PDB entry 8J1V | electron microscopy, 3.01 A resolution | chains A and E of the 9 polymer chains in the assembly

Chain A (and E):
Molecule: Spike protein S2'
Source organism: Severe acute respiratory syndrome coronavirus 2
Notes: chain E of this document is another copy of the same molecule, construct and numbering; everything in this record applies to it too
Reference sequence: P0DTC2 (SPIKE_SARS2); aligned to UniProt positions 25-1139 over residues 27-1141 (the alignment contains insertions or deletions, so no single offset holds)
Chain sequence (1115 residues; row label = number of the first residue in the row):
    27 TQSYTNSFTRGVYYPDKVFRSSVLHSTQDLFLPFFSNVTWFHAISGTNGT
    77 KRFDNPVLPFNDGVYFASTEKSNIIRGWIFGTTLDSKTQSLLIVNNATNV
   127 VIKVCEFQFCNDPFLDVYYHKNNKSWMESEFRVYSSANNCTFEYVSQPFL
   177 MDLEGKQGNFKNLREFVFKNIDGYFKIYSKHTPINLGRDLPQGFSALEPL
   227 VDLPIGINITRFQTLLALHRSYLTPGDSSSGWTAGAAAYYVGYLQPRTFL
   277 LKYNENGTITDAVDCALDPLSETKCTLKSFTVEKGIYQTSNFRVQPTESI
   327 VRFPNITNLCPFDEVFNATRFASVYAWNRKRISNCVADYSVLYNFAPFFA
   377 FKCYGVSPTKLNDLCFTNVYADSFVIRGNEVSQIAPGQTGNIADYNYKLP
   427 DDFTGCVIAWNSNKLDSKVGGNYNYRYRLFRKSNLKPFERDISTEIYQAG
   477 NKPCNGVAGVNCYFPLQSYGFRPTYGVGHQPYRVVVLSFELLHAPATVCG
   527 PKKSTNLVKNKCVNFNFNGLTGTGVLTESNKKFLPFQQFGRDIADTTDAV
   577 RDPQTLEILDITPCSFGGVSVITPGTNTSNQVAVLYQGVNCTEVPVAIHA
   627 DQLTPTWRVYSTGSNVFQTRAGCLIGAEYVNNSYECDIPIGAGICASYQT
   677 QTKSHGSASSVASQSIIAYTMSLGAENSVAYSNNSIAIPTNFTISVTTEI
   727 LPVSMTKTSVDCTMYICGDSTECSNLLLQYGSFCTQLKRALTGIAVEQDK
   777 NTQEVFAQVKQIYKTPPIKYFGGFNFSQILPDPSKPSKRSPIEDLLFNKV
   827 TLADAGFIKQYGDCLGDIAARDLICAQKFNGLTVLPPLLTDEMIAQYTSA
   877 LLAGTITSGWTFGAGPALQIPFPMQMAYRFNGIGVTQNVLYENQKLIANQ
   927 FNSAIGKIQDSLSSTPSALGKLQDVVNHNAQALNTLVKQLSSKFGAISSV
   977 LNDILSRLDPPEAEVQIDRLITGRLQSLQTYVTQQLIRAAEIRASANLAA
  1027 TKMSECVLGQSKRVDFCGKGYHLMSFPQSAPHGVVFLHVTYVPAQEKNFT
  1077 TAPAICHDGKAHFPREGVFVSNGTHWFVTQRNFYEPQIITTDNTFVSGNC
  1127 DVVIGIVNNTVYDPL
Disordered / not traced: 70-81, 178-187, 212-215, 244-263, 517-522, 621-638, 677-688, 828-852
Disulfide bonds: Cys131-Cys166, Cys291-Cys301, Cys336-Cys361, Cys379-Cys432, Cys391-Cys525, Cys480-Cys488, Cys538-Cys590, Cys617-Cys649, Cys662-Cys671, Cys738-Cys760, Cys743-Cys749, Cys1032-Cys1043, Cys1082-Cys1126
Covalently attached groups: N-acetylglucosamine (NAG) linked to Asn63, Asn122, Asn165, Asn234, Asn282, Asn331, Asn603, Asn657, Asn1074
Sequence notes: variant Thr27 (Pro25 in P0DTC2), Gln28 (Pro26 in P0DTC2), Ser29 (Ala27 in P0DTC2), Asp142 (Gly in P0DTC2), Gly213 (Val in P0DTC2), Asp339 (Gly in P0DTC2), Phe371 (Ser in P0DTC2), Pro373 (Ser in P0DTC2), Phe375 (Ser in P0DTC2), Ala376 (Thr in P0DTC2), Asn405 (Asp in P0DTC2), Ser408 (Arg in P0DTC2), Asn417 (Lys in P0DTC2), Lys440 (Asn in P0DTC2), Arg452 (Leu in P0DTC2), Asn477 (Ser in P0DTC2), Lys478 (Thr in P0DTC2), Ala484 (Glu in P0DTC2), Val486 (Phe in P0DTC2), Arg498 (Gln in P0DTC2), Tyr501 (Asn in P0DTC2), His505 (Tyr in P0DTC2), Gly614 (Asp in P0DTC2), Tyr655 (His in P0DTC2), Lys679 (Asn in P0DTC2), His681 (Pro in P0DTC2), Gly682 (Arg in P0DTC2), Ser683 (Arg in P0DTC2), Ser685 (Arg in P0DTC2), Lys764 (Asn in P0DTC2), Tyr796 (Asp in P0DTC2), Pro817 (Phe in P0DTC2), Pro892 (Ala in P0DTC2), Pro899 (Ala in P0DTC2), Pro942 (Ala in P0DTC2), His954 (Gln in P0DTC2), Lys969 (Asn in P0DTC2), Pro986 (Lys in P0DTC2), Pro987 (Val in P0DTC2)
UniProt features mapped onto this chain:
  - glycosylation: Asn63 (N-linked (GlcNAc...) (hybrid) asparagine), Thr678 (O-linked (GlcNAc...) threonine)
Reported in the primary citation:
  - mutagenesis - Q493R: unchanged binding to 8-9D

How chain A and chain E interact:
Contacting residue pairs (118; chain A residue first):
  Tyr40(A) - Leu560(E)
  Tyr40(A) - Phe562(E)  hydrophobic
  Lys43(A) - Phe562(E)
  Lys43(A) - Gln563(E)
  Lys43(A) - Gln564(E)  hydrogen bond (backbone-backbone)
  Lys43(A) - Phe565(E)
  Val44(A) - Gln563(E)  hydrogen bond (backbone-side chain)
  Val44(A) - Phe565(E)
  Phe45(A) - Lys558(E)
  Phe45(A) - Phe559(E)  hydrophobic
  Phe45(A) - Gln563(E)
  Phe45(A) - Phe565(E)  hydrogen bond (backbone-backbone)
  Phe45(A) - Gly566(E)
  Phe45(A) - Arg567(E)  hydrogen bond (backbone-backbone)
  Arg46(A) - Arg567(E)
  Thr167(A) - Arg357(E)  hydrogen bond
  Phe168(A) - Asn360(E)
  Pro225(A) - Phe562(E)
  Asn282(A) - Lys558(E)
  Gly283(A) - Leu560(E)
  Gly283(A) - Gln563(E)
  Asp737(A) - Asn317(E)
  Thr739(A) - Arg319(E)  hydrogen bond
  Met740(A) - Arg319(E)
  Asp745(A) - Arg319(E)  salt bridge
  Asp745(A) - Gln321(E)
  Gln755(A) - Lys969(E)  hydrogen bond
  Phe759(A) - Gln965(E)
  Gln762(A) - Thr961(E)  hydrogen bond
  Lys764(A) - Gln314(E)
  Gln787(A) - Ala701(E)
  Gln787(A) - Asn703(E)  hydrogen bond
  Ile788(A) - Leu699(E)  hydrophobic
  Ile788(A) - Ala701(E)  hydrogen bond (backbone-backbone)
  Ile788(A) - Glu702(E)
  Ile788(A) - Asn703(E)  hydrogen bond (backbone-backbone)
  Tyr789(A) - Asn703(E)
  Tyr789(A) - Val705(E)  hydrophobic
  Lys790(A) - Asn703(E)  hydrogen bond (backbone-backbone)
  Lys790(A) - Ser704(E)
  Pro792(A) - Tyr707(E)  hydrophobic
  Phe797(A) - Tyr707(E)
  Gln853(A) - Pro589(E)
  Gln853(A) - Ser591(E)
  Gln853(A) - Phe592(E)
  Gln853(A) - Gly614(E)
  Lys854(A) - Phe592(E)
  Phe855(A) - Ile587(E)
  Phe855(A) - Pro589(E)  hydrophobic
  Gly857(A) - Phe592(E)
  Leu861(A) - Gln613(E)
  Pro862(A) - Ala647(E)  hydrophobic
  Pro863(A) - Ala668(E)  hydrogen bond (backbone-backbone)
  Leu864(A) - Pro665(E)  hydrophobic
  Leu864(A) - Ala668(E)
  Leu864(A) - Gly669(E)  hydrogen bond (backbone-backbone)
  Leu864(A) - Met697(E)  hydrophobic
  Thr866(A) - Ala668(E)
  Met869(A) - Gly669(E)
  Met869(A) - Thr696(E)
  Met869(A) - Met697(E)  hydrophobic
  Met869(A) - Leu699(E)
  Gln872(A) - Leu699(E)
  Tyr873(A) - Leu699(E)
  Thr883(A) - Val705(E)
  Thr883(A) - Tyr707(E)
  Gly889(A) - Lys1045(E)
  Ala890(A) - Gly1046(E)
  Ala890(A) - Tyr1047(E)
  Ala890(A) - Val1068(E)
  Pro892(A) - Pro1069(E)
  Ala893(A) - Val705(E)  hydrophobic
  Ala893(A) - Glu1072(E)
  Leu894(A) - Ala713(E)
  Leu894(A) - Ile714(E)
  Leu894(A) - Pro715(E)
  Leu894(A) - Glu1072(E)
  Gln895(A) - Val705(E)
  Gln895(A) - Ala706(E)
  Gln895(A) - Ser711(E)
  Gln895(A) - Ile712(E)
  Gln895(A) - Ala713(E)  hydrogen bond (backbone-backbone)
  Gln895(A) - Asn1074(E)
  Ile896(A) - Ser711(E)
  Pro897(A) - Ser708(E)
  Pro897(A) - Asn709(E)
  Pro897(A) - Ser711(E)
  Phe898(A) - Tyr707(E)
  Met900(A) - Ile712(E)  hydrophobic
  Met900(A) - Thr1077(E)  hydrogen bond
  Met900(A) - Val1094(E)  hydrophobic
  Tyr904(A) - Val1094(E)
  Tyr904(A) - Arg1107(E)  hydrogen bond
  Gln913(A) - Phe1089(E)
  Gln913(A) - Pro1090(E)  hydrogen bond (side chain-backbone)
  Gln913(A) - Phe1121(E)
  Asn914(A) - Ser1123(E)
  Tyr917(A) - Pro1079(E)  hydrophobic
  Tyr917(A) - Phe1089(E)  hydrophobic
  Glu918(A) - Ser1123(E)
  Glu918(A) - Gly1124(E)
  Glu918(A) - Val1128(E)
  Val963(A) - Ala570(E)  hydrophobic
  Lys964(A) - Asp571(E)
  Ser967(A) - Asp571(E)  hydrogen bond
  Asn978(A) - Thr547(E)  hydrogen bond
  Gln1002(A) - Gln1002(E)  hydrogen bond
  Gln1005(A) - Thr1006(E)
  Leu1012(A) - Gln1010(E)
  Leu1012(A) - Ile1013(E)  hydrophobic
  Arg1019(A) - Glu1017(E)  salt bridge
  Thr1027(A) - Arg1039(E)
  Ser1030(A) - Val1040(E)
  Glu1031(A) - Arg1039(E)  salt bridge
  Glu1031(A) - Val1040(E)
  Leu1034(A) - Asp1041(E)
  Arg1039(A) - Arg1039(E)
  Glu1111(A) - Ser1123(E)
Also at the interface, not in a pair above, chain A (87 interface residues in all): Asp42, Val49, Cys166, Glu224, Tyr756, Gly757, Arg765, Thr768, Lys786, Tyr796, Gly798, Thr859, Leu865, Trp886, Gly891, Asn907, Gln920, Lys921, Asp994, Thr1009, Gly1035
Also at the interface, not in a pair above, chain E (93 interface residues in all): Lys557, Ile569, Thr572, Thr573, Cys590, Gly593, Gly594, Gly667, Ile670, Cys671, Gly700, Asn710, Gln957, Ser968, Phe970, Gly971, Thr1009, Gly1093, Val1129, Ile1130

Summary:
The interface between chain A and chain E involves 87 residues on one side and 93 on the other; the contacts
include 21 hydrogen bonds and 3 salt bridges. Polar pairs include Asp745(A)-Arg319(E), Arg1019(A)-Glu1017(E)
and Glu1031(A)-Arg1039(E). From the paper: Q493R of chain A leaves binding to 8-9D unchanged.
Chain A and chain E are both Spike protein S2' (Severe acute respiratory syndrome coronavirus 2); the
structure, Cryo-EM structure of SARS-CoV2 Omicron BA.5 spike in complex with 8-9D Fabs, was determined by
electron microscopy (same publication as 8J1T).
